PDB entry 7W3O | X-ray diffraction, 2.46 A resolution | chain A

== Chain A ==
Protein: NADH-cytochrome b5 reductase 3 soluble form
Organism: Homo sapiens
Reference sequence: P00387 (NB5R3_HUMAN); residues 1-275 here correspond to UniProt positions 27-301 (UniProt number = residue number + 26)
Amino-acid sequence (278 residues; numbered -2 to 275; the number before each row is that of its first residue; numbers below 1 keep their minus sign (Gly-2 is residue -2)):
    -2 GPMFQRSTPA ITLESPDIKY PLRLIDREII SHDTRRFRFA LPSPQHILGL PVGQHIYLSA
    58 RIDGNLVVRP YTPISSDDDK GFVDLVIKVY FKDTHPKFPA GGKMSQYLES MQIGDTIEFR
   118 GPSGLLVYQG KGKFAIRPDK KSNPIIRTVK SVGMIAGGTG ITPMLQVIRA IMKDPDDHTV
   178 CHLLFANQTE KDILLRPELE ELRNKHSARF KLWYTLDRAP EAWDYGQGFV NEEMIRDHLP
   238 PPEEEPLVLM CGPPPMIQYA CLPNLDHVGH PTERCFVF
Not modelled in the structure: -2 to 3
Sequence notes: expression tag (-2 to 0)
Ligand contacts: FAD (flavin-adenine dinucleotide): His52, Arg66, Pro67, Tyr68, Thr69, Val83, Ile84, Lys85, Tyr87, Phe88, Thr91, His92, Phe95, Gly98, Gly99, Lys100, Met101, Ser102, Thr156, Thr159, Pro160, Cys248, Phe275
Curated features (UniProtKB/Swiss-Prot):
  - binding site (FAD): Arg66, Pro67, Tyr68, Val83, Lys85, Phe88, Lys100, Met101, Ser102, Thr159
  - modified residue: Lys16 (N6-acetyllysine), Tyr17 (Phosphotyrosine), Lys94 (N6-acetyllysine)
From the paper describing this entry:
  - post-translational modification sites: Lys188
  - mutagenesis - K188R: decreased localization

== In short ==
Chain A binds flavin-adenine dinucleotide. UniProt lists 10 FAD-binding residues. From the paper: K188R
reduces localization; a modification site at Lys188.
Chain A is NADH-cytochrome b5 reductase 3 soluble form (Homo sapiens); the structure, Crystal structure of
human CYB5R3, was determined by X-ray diffraction.
